9FAJ - chains A and E of the 9 polymer chains in the assembly; structure by electron microscopy, 2.60 A resolution.

Chain A:
Protein: Gamma-aminobutyric acid receptor subunit alpha-1
From: Homo sapiens
UniProtKB: P14867 (GBRA1_HUMAN); residues 10-422 here correspond to UniProt positions 37-449 (UniProt number = residue number + 27)
Sequence (413 residues; numbered 10 to 422; the number before each row is that of its first residue):
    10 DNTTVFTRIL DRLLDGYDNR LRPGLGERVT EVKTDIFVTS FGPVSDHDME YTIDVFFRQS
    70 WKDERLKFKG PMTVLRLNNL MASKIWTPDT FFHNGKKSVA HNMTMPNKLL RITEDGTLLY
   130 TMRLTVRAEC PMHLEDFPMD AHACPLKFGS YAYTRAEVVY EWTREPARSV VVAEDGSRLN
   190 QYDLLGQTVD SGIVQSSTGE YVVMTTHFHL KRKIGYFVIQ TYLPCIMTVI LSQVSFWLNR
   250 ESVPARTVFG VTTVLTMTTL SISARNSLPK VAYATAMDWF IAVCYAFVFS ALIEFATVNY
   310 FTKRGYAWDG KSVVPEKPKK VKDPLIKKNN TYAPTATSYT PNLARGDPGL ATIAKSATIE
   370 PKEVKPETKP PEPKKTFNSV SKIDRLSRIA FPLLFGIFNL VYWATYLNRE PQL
Not modelled in the structure: 327-383
Swiss-Prot annotation at these positions:
  - binding site (4-aminobutanoate): Arg67, Thr130
  - binding site (3alpha-hydroxy-5alpha-pregnan-11,20-dione): Trp246
  - glycosylation (N-linked (GlcNAc...) asparagine): Asn11, Asn111
Disulfides: Cys139-Cys153
Covalent attachments: glycan linked to Asn111

Chain E:
Protein: Gamma-aminobutyric acid receptor subunit beta-3
From: Homo sapiens
UniProtKB: P28472 (GBRB3_HUMAN); residues 7-447 here correspond to UniProt positions 32-472 (UniProt number = residue number + 25)
Sequence (441 residues; numbered 7 to 447; the number before each row is that of its first residue):
     7 GNMSFVKETV DKLLKGYDIR LRPDFGGPPV CVGMNIDIAS IDMVSEVNMD YTLTMYFQQY
    67 WRDKRLAYSG IPLNLTLDNR VADQLWVPDT YFLNDKKSFV HGVTVKNRMI RLHPDGTVLY
   127 GLRITTTAAC MMDLRRYPLD EQNCTLEIES YGYTTDDIEF YWRGGDKAVT GVERIELPQF
   187 SIVEHRLVSR NVVFATGAYP RLSLSFRLKR NIGYFILQTY MPSILITILS WVSFWINYDA
   247 SAARVALGIT TVLTMTTINT HLRETLPKIP YVKAIDMYLM GCFVFVFLAL LEYAFVNYIF
   307 FGRGPQRQKK LAEKTAKAKN DRSKSESNRV DAHGNILLTS LEVHNEMNEV SGGIGDTRNS
   367 AISFDNSGIQ YRKQSMPREG HGRFLGDRSL PHKKTHLRRR SSQLKIKIPD LTDVNAIDRW
   427 SRIVFPFTFS LFNLVYWLYY V
Not modelled in the structure: 318-411
Swiss-Prot annotation at these positions:
  - binding site (benzamidine): Asp95 to Tyr97, Glu155 to Tyr157, Phe200
  - binding site (4-aminobutanoate): Tyr97, Glu155, Tyr157, Thr202
  - binding site (histamine): Tyr97, Ser156, Tyr157, Thr202
  - glycosylation (N-linked (GlcNAc...) asparagine): Asn8, Asn80, Asn149
Disulfides: Cys136-Cys150
Covalent attachments: N-acetylglucosamine (NAG) linked to Asn80; glycan linked to Asn149

Interface between chain A and chain E:
Contacting residue pairs - 95 pairs, chain A then chain E:
  Asp27(A) - Lys13(E)
  Asn28(A) - Asp84(E)
  Asn28(A) - Arg86(E)
  Arg29(A) - Val16(E)
  Arg29(A) - Asp17(E)  salt bridge
  Arg29(A) - Leu20(E)
  Arg29(A) - Leu83(E)
  Arg29(A) - Asp84(E)  hydrogen bond (backbone-backbone)
  Arg29(A) - Gln90(E)
  Leu30(A) - Met9(E)  hydrophobic
  Leu30(A) - Val12(E)  hydrophobic
  Leu30(A) - Lys13(E)
  Leu30(A) - Leu83(E)  hydrophobic
  Arg31(A) - Met9(E)
  Gly33(A) - Met9(E)
  Leu34(A) - Gly7(E)
  Leu34(A) - Met9(E)
  Gly35(A) - Gly7(E)
  Gly35(A) - Leu79(E)
  Ser92(A) - Arg86(E)  hydrogen bond (backbone-side chain)
  Ile94(A) - Arg86(E)
  Asp98(A) - Val111(E)
  Thr99(A) - Val109(E)
  Thr99(A) - Thr110(E)  hydrogen bond (backbone-side chain)
  Thr99(A) - Val111(E)
  Phe100(A) - Tyr62(E)
  Phe100(A) - Val109(E)
  Phe100(A) - Asn113(E)
  Phe100(A) - Arg129(E)
  Phe101(A) - Val109(E)  hydrophobic
  Phe101(A) - Arg129(E)  hydrogen bond (backbone-side chain)
  His102(A) - Arg129(E)
  Gly104(A) - His107(E)
  Gly104(A) - Arg129(E)  hydrogen bond (backbone-side chain)
  Lys105(A) - Asp48(E)
  Lys105(A) - Phe105(E)
  Lys105(A) - His107(E)
  Lys106(A) - Phe105(E)
  Ser107(A) - Val109(E)
  Val108(A) - Val109(E)
  Ala109(A) - Val109(E)
  Met131(A) - Thr110(E)
  Leu133(A) - Val109(E)  hydrophobic
  Glu138(A) - Ser46(E)
  Tyr160(A) - Tyr62(E)  hydrophobic
  Tyr160(A) - Asn113(E)
  Tyr160(A) - Arg114(E)
  Tyr160(A) - Met115(E)
  Tyr160(A) - Gly127(E)
  Tyr160(A) - Leu128(E)  hydrogen bond (side chain-backbone)
  Tyr160(A) - Arg129(E)  hydrogen bond (side chain-backbone)
  Ala161(A) - Thr82(E)
  Ala161(A) - Met115(E)  hydrophobic
  Ala161(A) - Arg117(E)  hydrogen bond (backbone-side chain)
  Tyr162(A) - Thr82(E)
  Thr163(A) - Arg117(E)
  Glu166(A) - Thr82(E)  hydrogen bond
  Ser206(A) - Asn41(E)
  Ser206(A) - Asp43(E)  hydrogen bond
  Thr207(A) - Met115(E)
  Thr207(A) - Arg117(E)  hydrogen bond (backbone-side chain)
  Thr207(A) - Leu125(E)
  Tyr210(A) - Met115(E)
  Tyr210(A) - Arg117(E)  hydrogen bond
  Val252(A) - Ala249(E)  hydrophobic
  Thr256(A) - Ala249(E)
  Val260(A) - Leu253(E)  hydrophobic
  Val260(A) - Thr256(E)
  Val263(A) - Ile232(E)  hydrophobic
  Val263(A) - Leu235(E)  hydrophobic
  Leu264(A) - Thr260(E)
  Thr267(A) - Thr260(E)
  Ile271(A) - Gln224(E)  hydrogen bond (backbone-side chain)
  Ile271(A) - His267(E)
  Arg274(A) - Leu223(E)  hydrogen bond (side chain-backbone)
  Arg274(A) - Gln224(E)  hydrogen bond
  Asn275(A) - His267(E)  hydrogen bond
  Lys279(A) - Pro184(E)
  Lys279(A) - Gln185(E)
  Lys279(A) - Tyr220(E)  hydrogen bond
  Val280(A) - Tyr220(E)
  Ala281(A) - Pro184(E)
  Ala281(A) - Asn217(E)
  Ala281(A) - Gly219(E)
  Asp287(A) - Leu223(E)
  Tyr294(A) - Leu231(E)
  Phe298(A) - Leu231(E)
  Phe298(A) - Ile234(E)  hydrophobic
  Phe298(A) - Leu235(E)  hydrophobic
  Leu301(A) - Leu235(E)  hydrophobic
  Ile302(A) - Val238(E)  hydrophobic
  Ala305(A) - Val238(E)  hydrophobic
  Asn308(A) - Ile242(E)
  Tyr309(A) - Trp241(E)
  Tyr309(A) - Arg428(E)
Also at the interface, not in a pair above, chain A (62 interface residues in all): Gly25, Pro32, Phe66, Arg74, Trp95, Pro97, Pro253, Ser270, Tyr282, Ala283
Also at the interface, not in a pair above, chain E (61 interface residues in all): Gln64, Tyr66, Leu81, Val87, Thr131, Pro228, Ala246, Ala248, Thr263, Ile264

Overview:
The interface between chain A and chain E involves 62 residues on one side and 61 on the other, with 17
hydrogen bonds and 1 salt bridge. Among the polar pairs are Arg29(A)-Asp17(E), Ser92(A)-Arg86(E) and
Thr99(A)-Thr110(E).
Chain A is Gamma-aminobutyric acid receptor subunit alpha-1 and chain E is Gamma-aminobutyric acid receptor
subunit beta-3, both from Homo sapiens; the structure, CryoEM structure of human full-length alpha1beta3gamma2
GABA(A) receptor in complex with GARLH4, the TMD of Neuroligin2 ..., was determined by electron microscopy.
